Entry 4DK8 (X-ray diffraction, 2.75 A resolution); this record covers chains A and C of the 4 polymer chains in the assembly.

== Chain A (and C) ==
Name: Oxysterols receptor LXR-beta
Organism: Homo sapiens
Notes: chain C of this document is another copy of the same molecule, construct and numbering; everything in this record applies to it too
Reference sequence: P55055 (NR1H2_HUMAN); residues 219-461 here correspond to UniProt positions 218-460 (UniProt number = residue number - 1)
Chain sequence (247 residues; numbered 215 to 461; the number before each row is that of its first residue):
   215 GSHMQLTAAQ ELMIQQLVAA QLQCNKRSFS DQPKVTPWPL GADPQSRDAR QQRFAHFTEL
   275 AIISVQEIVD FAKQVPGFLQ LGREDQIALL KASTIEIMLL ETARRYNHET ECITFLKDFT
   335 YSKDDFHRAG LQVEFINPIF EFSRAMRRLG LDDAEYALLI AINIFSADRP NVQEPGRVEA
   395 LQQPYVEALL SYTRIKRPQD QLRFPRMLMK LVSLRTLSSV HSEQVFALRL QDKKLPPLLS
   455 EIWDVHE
Not modelled in the structure: 215-217, 245-247, 254-258, 459-461 (chain C: 215-218, 242-246, 255-261, 460-461)
Differences from the reference sequence: expression tag (215-218)
Bound ions: Ca2+ site 1 near Gln235 (its only coordinating residue here); Ca2+ site 2: Glu325 (together with acetate ion); Ca2+ site 3 near Asp339 (its only coordinating residue here)
Small-molecule neighbours: 0KT (N-methyl-N-(4-{(1S)-2,2,2-trifluoro-1-hydroxy-1-[1-(2-methoxyethyl)-1H-pyrrol-2-yl]ethyl}phenyl)benzenesulfonamide): Phe268, Phe271, Thr272, Leu274, Ala275, Ser278, Ile309, Met312, Leu313, Thr316, Arg319, Phe329, Tyr335, Phe340, Ala343, Leu345, Phe349, Ile353, His435, Gln438, Val439, Leu442, Leu449, Leu453, Trp457
Swiss-Prot annotation at these positions:
  - cross-link (Glycyl lysine isopeptide (Lys-Gly)): Lys410 (interchain with G-Cter in SUMO2), Lys448 (interchain with G-Cter in SUMO2)

== Interface between chain A and chain C ==
Pairs across the interface - 27 pairs, chain A then chain C:
  Asp382(A) with Ser427(C), hydrogen bond
  Gln396(A) with Met423(C)
  Gln397(A) with Leu416(C)
  Val400(A) with Met423(C), hydrophobic
  Glu401(A) with Gln415(C), hydrogen bond; Leu416(C)
  Leu404(A) with Gln415(C)
  Gln415(A) with Leu404(C); Arg408(C), hydrogen bond
  Leu416(A) with Gln397(C); Val400(C), hydrophobic; Glu401(C)
  Phe418(A) with Pro419(C), hydrophobic
  Pro419(A) with Phe418(C), hydrophobic
  Arg420(A) with Glu393(C)
  Leu422(A) with Pro419(C), hydrophobic
  Met423(A) with Ile376(C), hydrophobic; Gln396(C)
  Leu425(A) with Val426(C), hydrophobic
  Val426(A) with Leu425(C); Val426(C), hydrophobic; Arg429(C)
  Ser427(A) with Asp382(C), hydrogen bond
  Arg429(A) with Val426(C); Thr430(C), hydrogen bond
  Thr430(A) with Arg429(C), hydrogen bond
  Ser433(A) with Ser433(C), hydrogen bond
Other interface residues (no listed pair), chain A (20 interface residues in all): Arg408
Other interface residues (no listed pair), chain C (21 interface residues in all): Leu422

== Overview ==
Chain A and chain C form an interface of 20 and 21 residues respectively; the contacts include 7 hydrogen
bonds. Polar contacts include Asp382(A)-Ser427(C), Glu401(A)-Gln415(C) and Gln415(A)-Arg408(C). Ligands of
chain A: compound 0KT.
Chain A and chain C are both Oxysterols receptor LXR-beta (Homo sapiens); the structure, Crystal structure of
LXR ligand binding domain in complex with partial agonist 5, was determined by X-ray diffraction, deposited
together with 4DK7.
